Entry 7Z31 (electron microscopy, 2.76 A resolution); this record covers chains A and O of the 19 polymer chains in the assembly.

== Chain A ==
Protein: DNA-directed RNA polymerase III subunit RPC1
Source organism: Saccharomyces cerevisiae S288C
Notes: EC 2.7.7.6
UniProt: P04051 (RPC1_YEAST); residues 1-1460 here = UniProt positions 1-1460
Chain sequence (1460 residues; each row starts with the number of its first residue):
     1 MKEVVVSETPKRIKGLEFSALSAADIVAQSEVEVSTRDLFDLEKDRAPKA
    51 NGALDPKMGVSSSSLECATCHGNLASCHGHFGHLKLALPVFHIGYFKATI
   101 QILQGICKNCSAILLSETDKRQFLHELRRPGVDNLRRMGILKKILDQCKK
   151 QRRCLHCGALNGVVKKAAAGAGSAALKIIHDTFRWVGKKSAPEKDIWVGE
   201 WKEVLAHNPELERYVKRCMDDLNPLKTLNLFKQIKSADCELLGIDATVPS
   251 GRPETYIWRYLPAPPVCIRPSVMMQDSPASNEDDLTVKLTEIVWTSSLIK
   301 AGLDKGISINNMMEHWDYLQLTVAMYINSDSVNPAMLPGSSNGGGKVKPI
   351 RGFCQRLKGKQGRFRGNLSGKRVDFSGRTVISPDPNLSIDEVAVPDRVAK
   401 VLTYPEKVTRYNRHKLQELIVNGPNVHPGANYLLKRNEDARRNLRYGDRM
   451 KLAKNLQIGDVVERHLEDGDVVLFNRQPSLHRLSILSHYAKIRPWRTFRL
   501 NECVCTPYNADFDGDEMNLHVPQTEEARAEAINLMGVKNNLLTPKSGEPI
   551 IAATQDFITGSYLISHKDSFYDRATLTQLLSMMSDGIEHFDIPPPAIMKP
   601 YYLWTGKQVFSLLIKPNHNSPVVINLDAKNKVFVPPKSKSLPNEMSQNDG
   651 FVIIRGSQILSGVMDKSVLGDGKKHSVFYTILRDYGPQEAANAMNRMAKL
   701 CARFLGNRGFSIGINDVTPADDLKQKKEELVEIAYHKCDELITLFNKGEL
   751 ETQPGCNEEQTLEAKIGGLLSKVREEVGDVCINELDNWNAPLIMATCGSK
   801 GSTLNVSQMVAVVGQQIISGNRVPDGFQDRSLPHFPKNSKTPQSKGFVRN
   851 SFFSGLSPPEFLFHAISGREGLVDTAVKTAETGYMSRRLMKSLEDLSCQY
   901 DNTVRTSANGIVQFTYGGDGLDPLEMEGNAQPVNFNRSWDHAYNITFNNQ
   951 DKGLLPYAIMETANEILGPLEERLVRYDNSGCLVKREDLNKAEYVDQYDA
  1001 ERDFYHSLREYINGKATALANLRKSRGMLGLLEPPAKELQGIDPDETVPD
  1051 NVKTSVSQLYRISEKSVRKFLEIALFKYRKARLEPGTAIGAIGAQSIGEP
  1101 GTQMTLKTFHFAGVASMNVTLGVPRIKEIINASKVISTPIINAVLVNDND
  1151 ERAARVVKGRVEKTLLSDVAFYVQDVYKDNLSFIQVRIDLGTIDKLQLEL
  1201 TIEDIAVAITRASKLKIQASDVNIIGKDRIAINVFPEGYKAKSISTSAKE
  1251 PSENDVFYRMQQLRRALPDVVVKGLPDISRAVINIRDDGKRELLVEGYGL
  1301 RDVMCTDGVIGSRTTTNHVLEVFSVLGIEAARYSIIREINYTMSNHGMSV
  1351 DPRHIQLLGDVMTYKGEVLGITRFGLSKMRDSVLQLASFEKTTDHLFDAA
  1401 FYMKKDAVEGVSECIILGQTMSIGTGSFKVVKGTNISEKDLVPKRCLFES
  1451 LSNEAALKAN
Unresolved in the structure: 1, 169-174, 333-347, 1237-1251, 1457-1460
Swiss-Prot annotation at these positions:
  - region: Pro-858 to Glu-870 (Bridging helix)
  - binding site (Zn(2+)): Cys-67, Cys-70, Cys-77, His-80, Cys-107, Cys-110, Cys-154
  - binding site (Mg(2+)): Asp-511, Asp-513, Asp-515
Ion coordination: Zn2+ site 1: Cys-67, Cys-70, Cys-77, His-80; Zn2+ site 2: Cys-107, Cys-110, Cys-154, Cys-157; Mg2+: Asp-511, Asp-513, Asp-515

== Chain O ==
Protein: DNA-directed RNA polymerase III subunit RPC3
Source organism: Saccharomyces cerevisiae S288C
UniProt: P32349 (RPC3_YEAST); residue numbers follow UniProt; this construct covers 1-654
Chain sequence (654 residues; row label = number of the first residue in the row):
     1 MDELLGEALSAENQTGESTVESEKLVTPEDVMTISSLEQRTLNPDLFLYK
    51 ELVKAHLGERAASVIGMLVALGRLSVRELVEKIDGMDVDSVKTTLVSLTQ
   101 LRCVKYLQETAISGKKTTYYYYNEEGIHILLYSGLIIDEIITQMRVNDEE
   151 EHKQLVAEIVQNVISLGSLTVEDYLSSVTSDSMKYTISSLFVQLCEMGYL
   201 IQISKLHYTPIEDLWQFLYEKHYKNIPRNSPLSDLKKRSQAKMNAKTDFA
   251 KIINKPNELSQILTVDPKTSLRIVKPTVSLTINLDRFMKGRRSKQLINLA
   301 KTRVGSVTAQVYKIALRLTEQKSPKIRDPLTQTGLLQDLEEAKSFQDEAE
   351 LVEEKTPGLTFNAIDLARHLPAELDLRGSLLSRKPSDNKKRSGSNAAASL
   401 PSKKLKTEDGFVIPALPAAVSKSLQESGDTQEEDEEEEDLDADTEDPHSA
   451 SLINSHLKILASSNFPFLNETKPGVYYVPYSKLMPVLKSSVYEYVIASTL
   501 GPSAMRLSRCIRDNKLVSEKIINSTALMKEKDIRSTLASLIRYNSVEIQE
   551 VPRTADRSASRAVFLFRCKETHSYNFMRQNLEWNMANLLFKKEKLKQENS
   601 TLLKKANRDDVKGRENELLLPSELNQLKMVNERELNVFARLSRLLSLWEV
   651 FQMA
Unresolved in the structure: 1-24, 385-446
Swiss-Prot annotation at these positions:
  - region: Leu-581 to Leu-602 (Leucine-zipper)
  - modified residue: Thr-27 (Phosphothreonine), Ser-392 (Phosphoserine), Ser-394 (Phosphoserine)

== Interface between chain A and chain O ==
Pairs across the interface (85; chain A residue first):
  Ala-23(A) with Thr-41(O)
  Ala-24(A) with Leu-37(O); Glu-38(O); Thr-41(O)
  Val-27(A) with Met-32(O), hydrophobic; Leu-37(O), hydrophobic
  Ala-28(A) with Met-32(O), hydrophobic
  Ser-30(A) with Pro-28(O)
  Glu-31(A) with Pro-28(O)
  Asn-51(A) with Leu-25(O)
  Lys-108(A) with His-572(O), hydrogen bond (backbone-side chain)
  Asn-109(A) with Thr-571(O), hydrogen bond (backbone-side chain); His-572(O), hydrogen bond; Asn-575(O), hydrogen bond (backbone-side chain)
  Cys-110(A) with Asn-575(O), hydrogen bond (backbone-side chain)
  Glu-117(A) with Glu-212(O); Thr-333(O)
  Thr-118(A) with Glu-212(O); Gln-216(O)
  His-125(A) with Tyr-119(O), hydrogen bond
  Arg-128(A) with Leu-71(O)
  Arg-153(A) with Leu-336(O); Asp-338(O); Leu-339(O), hydrogen bond (side chain-backbone)
  Cys-154(A) with Leu-336(O)
  Leu-155(A) with Leu-335(O); Leu-336(O)
  His-156(A) with Gln-337(O)
  Ala-167(A) with Arg-557(O)
  Ala-168(A) with Ala-555(O)
  Ala-175(A) with Arg-557(O)
  Ile-179(A) with Arg-557(O)
  Lys-189(A) with Glu-340(O)
  Glu-200(A) with Lys-515(O); Leu-516(O)
  Glu-203(A) with Asn-514(O), hydrogen bond; Lys-515(O); Leu-516(O)
  Val-204(A) with Leu-565(O), hydrophobic
  His-207(A) with Ile-521(O)
  Asn-208(A) with Lys-520(O)
  Tyr-214(A) with Arg-553(O), hydrogen bond
  Arg-217(A) with Pro-552(O), hydrogen bond (side chain-backbone); Arg-557(O)
  Cys-218(A) with Gln-549(O), hydrogen bond (backbone-side chain); Pro-552(O)
  Met-219(A) with Gln-549(O), hydrogen bond (backbone-side chain)
  Asp-220(A) with Glu-547(O)
  Asp-221(A) with Glu-547(O); Ile-548(O); Gln-549(O); Glu-550(O), hydrogen bond (side chain-backbone)
  Leu-225(A) with Ile-541(O); Arg-542(O)
  Lys-226(A) with Glu-547(O), salt bridge
  Asn-229(A) with Arg-542(O); Asn-544(O)
  Leu-230(A) with His-572(O)
  Lys-232(A) with Gln-579(O)
  Gln-233(A) with Asn-544(O), hydrogen bond; His-572(O); Asn-575(O), hydrogen bond; Gln-579(O), hydrogen bond (backbone-side chain)
  Ile-234(A) with Asn-43(O), hydrogen bond (backbone-side chain)
  Lys-235(A) with Asn-43(O); Asp-45(O)
  Ser-236(A) with Asn-43(O); Val-69(O); Ala-70(O)
  Ala-237(A) with Val-69(O); Ala-70(O); Gly-72(O)
  Arg-252(A) with Thr-41(O); Asn-43(O), hydrogen bond
  Glu-254(A) with Asn-43(O)
  Lys-305(A) with Lys-531(O)
  Gly-306(A) with Arg-534(O), hydrogen bond (backbone-side chain)
  Ile-309(A) with Glu-519(O); Leu-537(O), hydrophobic; Phe-564(O)
  Asn-310(A) with Ala-562(O); Phe-564(O)
  Met-313(A) with Ala-559(O); Phe-564(O), hydrophobic
  Glu-314(A) with Ser-560(O)
Also at the interface, not in a pair above, chain A (63 interface residues in all): Ser-22, Val-32, His-83, Ser-111, Gln-151, Trp-201, Ala-246, Thr-247, Tyr-260, Leu-303, Tyr-318
Also at the interface, not in a pair above, chain O (60 interface residues in all): Pro-44, Met-67, Glu-78, Gly-334, Ala-538, Tyr-543, Val-551, Arg-567, Phe-576

== In short ==
The interface between chain A and chain O involves 63 residues on one side and 60 on the other, with 19
hydrogen bonds and 1 salt bridge. Polar contacts include Lys-226(A)/Glu-547(O), Lys-108(A)/His-572(O) and
Asn-109(A)/Thr-571(O).
Chain A is DNA-directed RNA polymerase III subunit RPC1 and chain O is DNA-directed RNA polymerase III subunit
RPC3, both from Saccharomyces cerevisiae S288C; the structure, Structure of yeast RNA Polymerase III-Ty1
integrase complex at 2.7 A (focus subunit C11, no C11 ..., was determined by electron microscopy, deposited
together with 7Z0H, 7Z2Z, 7Z30 and 8BWS.
